Entry 6LTY (X-ray diffraction, 3.28 A resolution); this record covers chains B and D of the 4 polymer chains in the assembly.

== Chain B ==
Protein: Putative antitoxin HigA3
From: Mycobacterium tuberculosis H37Rv
UniProtKB: O53333 (HIGA3_MYCTU); numbering as in UniProt (aligned over 1-109)
Sequence (117 residues; numbered 1 to 117; the number before each row is that of its first residue):
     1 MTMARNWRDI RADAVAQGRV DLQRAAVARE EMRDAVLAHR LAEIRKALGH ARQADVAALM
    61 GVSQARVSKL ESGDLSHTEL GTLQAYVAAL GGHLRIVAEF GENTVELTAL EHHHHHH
Not modelled in the structure: 1-35, 114-117
Sequence notes: expression tag (110-117)
Curated features (UniProtKB/Swiss-Prot):
  - DNA-binding region: Gln-53 to Ser-72 (H-T-H motif)
From the paper describing this entry:
  - binding site for the 20-nt DNA strand: Arg-52, Ser-63, Ala-65, Arg-66, Ser-68, His-77, Thr-78, Glu-79

== Chain D ==
Molecule: 20-nt DNA strand
Sequence (20 nucleotides; row label = number of the first residue in the row):
     1 CTCTAGGTTA TATCTCGTGG

== Interface between chain B and chain D ==
Residue-residue contacts - 14 pairs, chain B then chain D:
  Val-62(B) with DT15(D), sugar contact; DC16(D), phosphate contact
  Ser-63(B) with DC16(D), hydrogen bond to the phosphate
  Ala-65(B) with DG17(D), base contact
  Arg-66(B) with DC14(D), salt bridge to the phosphate; DT15(D), salt bridge to the phosphate; DC16(D), phosphate contact
  Lys-69(B) with DC14(D), base contact; DT15(D), base contact
  His-77(B) with DT13(D), phosphate contact; DC14(D), phosphate contact
  Glu-79(B) with DT13(D), phosphate contact; DC14(D), hydrogen bond to the phosphate
  Thr-82(B) with DC14(D), phosphate contact
Also at the interface, not in a pair above, chain B (10 interface residues in all): Gly-61, Thr-78

== Overview ==
Chain B and chain D form an interface of 10 and 5 residues respectively; the contacts include 2 hydrogen bonds
and 2 salt bridges. Among the polar pairs are Ser-63(B)/DC16(D), Glu-79(B)/DC14(D) and Arg-66(B)/DC14(D). From
the paper: a binding site for the 20-nt DNA strand at Arg-52(B), Ser-63(B) and Ala-65(B) among others.
Here chain B is Putative antitoxin HigA3 (Mycobacterium tuberculosis H37Rv) and chain D is a 20-nt DNA strand.
Entry 6LTY (DNA bound antitoxin HigA3) was determined by X-ray diffraction, deposited together with 6LTZ.
